PDB entry 6W2E | electron microscopy, 4.40 A resolution (low resolution: residue-level contacts below are approximate; hydrogen-bond / salt-bridge calls are withheld) | chains v and x of the 19 polymer chains in the assembly

# Chain v
Name: Capsid vertex component 1
Source organism: Epstein-Barr virus (strain B95-8)
UniProtKB: P03222 (CVC1_EBVB9); residues 1-507 here = UniProt positions 1-507
Sequence (507 residues; numbered 1 to 507; the number before each row is that of its first residue):
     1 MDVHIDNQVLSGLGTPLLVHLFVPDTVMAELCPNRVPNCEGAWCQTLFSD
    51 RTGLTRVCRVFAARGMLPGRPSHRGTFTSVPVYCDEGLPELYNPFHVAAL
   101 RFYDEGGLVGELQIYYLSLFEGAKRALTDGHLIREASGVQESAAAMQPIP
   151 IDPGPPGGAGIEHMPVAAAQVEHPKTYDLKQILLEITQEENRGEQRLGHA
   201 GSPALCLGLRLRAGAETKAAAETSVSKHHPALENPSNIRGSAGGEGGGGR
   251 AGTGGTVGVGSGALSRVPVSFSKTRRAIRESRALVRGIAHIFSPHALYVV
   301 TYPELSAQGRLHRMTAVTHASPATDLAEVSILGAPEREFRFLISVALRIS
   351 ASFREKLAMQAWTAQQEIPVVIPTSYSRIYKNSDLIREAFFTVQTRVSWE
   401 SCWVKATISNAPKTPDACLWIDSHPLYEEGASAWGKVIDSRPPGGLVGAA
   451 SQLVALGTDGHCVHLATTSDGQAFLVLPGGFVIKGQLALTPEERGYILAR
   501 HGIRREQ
Unresolved in the structure: 79-92, 126-282, 306-329, 440-453, 503-507

# Chain x
Name: Capsid vertex component 2
Source organism: Epstein-Barr virus (strain B95-8)
UniProtKB: P03233 (CVC2_EBVB9); numbering as in UniProt (aligned over 1-570)
Sequence (570 residues; each row starts with the number of its first residue):
     1 MALSGHVLIDPARLPRDTGPELMWAPSLRNSLRVSPEALELAEREAERAR
    51 SERWDRCAQVLKNRLLRVELDGIMRDHLARAEEIRQDLDAVVAFSDGLES
   101 MQVRSPSTGGRSAPAPPSPSPAQPFTRLTGNAQYAVSISPTDPPLMVAGS
   151 LAQTLLGNLYGNINQWVPSFGPWYRTMSANAMQRRVFPKQLRGNLNFTNS
   201 VSLKLMTEVVAVLEGTTQDFFSDVRHLPDLQAALILSVAYLLLQGGSSHQ
   251 QRPLPASREELLELGPESLEKIIADLKAKSPGGNFMILTSGNKEARQSIA
   301 PLNRQAAYPPGTFADNKIYNLFVGAGLLPTTAALNVPGAAGRDRDLVYRI
   351 ANQIFGEDVPPFSSHQWNLRVGLAALEALMLVYTLCETANLAEAATRRLH
   401 LSSLLPQAMQRRKPAMASAGMPGAYPVQTLFRHGELFRFIWAHYVRPTVA
   451 ADPQASISSLFPGLVLLALELKLMDGQAPSHYAINLTGQKFDTLFEIINQ
   501 KLLFHDPAAMLAARTQLRLAFEDGVGVALGRPSPMLAAREILERQFSASD
   551 DYDRLYFLTLGYLASPVAPS
Unresolved in the structure: 1-34, 103-570

# Interface between chain v and chain x
Residue-residue contacts (25):
  E121(v) - V68(x)
  E121(v) - E69(x)
  E121(v) - R75(x)
  R286(v) - R75(x)
  I291(v) - L61(x)
  I291(v) - L65(x)
  P294(v) - R64(x)
  E336(v) - W54(x)
  F339(v) - R53(x)
  F339(v) - W54(x)
  R340(v) - W54(x)
  I343(v) - R50(x)
  R354(v) - L39(x)
  R354(v) - E43(x)
  W362(v) - P36(x)
  R387(v) - A38(x)
  R387(v) - A42(x)
  F390(v) - L39(x)
  F390(v) - A42(x)
  F390(v) - A46(x)
  F391(v) - E45(x)
  Q394(v) - E43(x)
  Q394(v) - A46(x)
  Q394(v) - R50(x)
  T395(v) - R53(x)
Also at the interface, not in a pair above, chain v (19 interface residues in all): I331, L332, L347, V397
Also at the interface, not in a pair above, chain x (20 interface residues in all): E40, L41, A49, K62

# In short
19 residues of chain v face 20 of chain x across their interface.
Here chain v is Capsid vertex component 1 and chain x is Capsid vertex component 2, both from Epstein-Barr
virus (strain B95-8). Entry 6W2E (Structures of Capsid and Capsid-Associated Tegument Complex inside the
Epstein-Barr Virus) was determined by electron microscopy (same publication as 6W19 and 6W2D).
